Entry 1K70 (X-ray diffraction, 1.80 A resolution); this record covers chain A.

# Chain A
Molecule: Cytosine Deaminase
From: Escherichia coli
Notes: EC 3.5.4.1
UniProt: P25524 (CODA_ECOLI); numbering as in UniProt (aligned over 1-426)
Sequence (426 residues; row label = number of the first residue in the row):
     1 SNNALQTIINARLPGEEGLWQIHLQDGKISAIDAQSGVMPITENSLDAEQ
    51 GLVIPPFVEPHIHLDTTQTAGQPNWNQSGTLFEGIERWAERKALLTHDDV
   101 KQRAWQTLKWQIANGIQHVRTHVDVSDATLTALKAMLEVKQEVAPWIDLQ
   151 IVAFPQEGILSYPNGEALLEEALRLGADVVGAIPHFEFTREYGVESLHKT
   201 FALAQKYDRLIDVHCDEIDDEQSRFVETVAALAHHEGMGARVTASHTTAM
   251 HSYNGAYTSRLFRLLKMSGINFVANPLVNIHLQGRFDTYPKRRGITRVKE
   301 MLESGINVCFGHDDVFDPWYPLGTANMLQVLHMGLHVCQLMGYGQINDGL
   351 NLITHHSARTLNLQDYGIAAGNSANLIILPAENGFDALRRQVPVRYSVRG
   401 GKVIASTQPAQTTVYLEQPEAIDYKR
Unresolved in the structure: 1-3
Metal / ion sites: Fe ion: His-61, His-63, His-214, Asp-313 (together with 4-hydroxy-3,4-dihydro-1H-pyrimidin-2-one)
Small-molecule neighbours: 4-hydroxy-3,4-dihydro-1H-pyrimidin-2-one (HPY): His-61, His-63, Leu-81, Phe-154, Gln-156, Ile-183, His-214, Glu-217, His-246, Asp-313, Asp-314, Trp-319

# Summary
Chain A binds 4-hydroxy-3,4-dihydro-1H-pyrimidin-2-one. The Fe ion site is built by His-61, His-63, His-214
and Asp-313.
Chain A is Cytosine Deaminase (Escherichia coli); the structure, The Structure of Escherichia coli Cytosine
Deaminase bound to 4-Hydroxy-3,4-Dihydro-1H-Pyrimidin-2-one, was determined by X-ray diffraction (same
publication as 1K6W).
